Entry 1KEC (X-ray diffraction, 2.30 A resolution); this record covers chains A and B.

# Chain A
Name: Penicillin acylase alpha subunit
Source organism: Escherichia coli
Notes: EC 3.5.1.11
UniProt: P06875 (PAC_ECOLI); residues 0-208 here correspond to UniProt positions 26-234 (UniProt number = residue number + 26)
Chain sequence (209 residues; each row starts with the number of its first residue; numbering starts at 0):
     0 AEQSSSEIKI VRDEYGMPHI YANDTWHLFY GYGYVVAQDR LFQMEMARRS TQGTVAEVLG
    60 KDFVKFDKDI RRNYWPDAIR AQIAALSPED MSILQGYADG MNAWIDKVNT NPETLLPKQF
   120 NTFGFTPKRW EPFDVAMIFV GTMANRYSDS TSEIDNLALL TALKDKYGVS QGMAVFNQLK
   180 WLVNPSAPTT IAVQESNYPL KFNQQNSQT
Not modelled in the structure: 0-2
Construct notes: engineered mutation Tyr-146 (Phe172 in P06875)
Ion coordination: Ca2+: Glu-152 (shared with Asp-73(B), Val-75(B), Asp-76(B), Pro-205(B) of chain B)
Curated features (UniProtKB/Swiss-Prot):
  - binding site (Ca(2+)): Glu-152

# Chain B
Name: Penicillin acylase beta subunit
Source organism: Escherichia coli
Notes: EC 3.5.1.11
UniProt: P06875 (PAC_ECOLI); residues 1-557 here correspond to UniProt positions 290-846 (UniProt number = residue number + 289)
Chain sequence (557 residues; row label = number of the first residue in the row):
     1 SNMWVIGKSK AQDAKAIMVN GPQFGWYAPA YTYGIGLHGA GYDVTGNTPF AYPGLVFGHN
    61 GVISWGSTAG FGDDVDIFAE RLSAEKPGYY LHNGKWVKML SREETITVKN GQAETFTVWR
   121 TVHGNILQTD QTTQTAYAKS RAWDGKELAS LLAWTHQMKA KNWQEWTQQA AKQALTINWY
   181 YADVNGNIGY VHTGAYPDRQ SGHDPRLPVP GTGKWDWKGL LPFEMNPKVY NPQSGYIANW
   241 NNSPQKDYPA SDLFAFLWGG ADRVTEIDRL LEQKPRLTAD QAWDVIRQTS RQDLNLRLFL
   301 PTLQAATSGL TQSDPRRQLV ETLTRWDGIN LLNDDGKTWQ QPGSAILNVW LTSMLKRTVV
   361 AAVPMPFDKW YSASGYETTQ DGPTGSLNIS VGAKILYEAV QGDKSPIPQA VDLFAGKPQQ
   421 EVVLAALEDT WETLSKRYGN NVSNWKTPAM ALTFRANNFF GVPQAAAEET RHQAEYQNRG
   481 TENDMIVFSP TTSDRPVLAW DVVAPGQSGF IAPDGTVDKH YEDQLKMYEN FGRKSLWLTK
   541 QDVEAHKESQ EVLHVQR
Construct notes: engineered mutation Leu-148 (Val437 in P06875)
Ion coordination: Ca2+: Asp-73, Val-75, Asp-76, Pro-205, Asp-252 (shared with Glu-152(A) of chain A)
Ligand contacts: r-2-phenyl-proprionic acid (GRO): Ser-1, Pro-22, Gln-23, Phe-24, Phe-57, Ser-67, Thr-68, Ala-69, Phe-71, Ile-177, Asn-241
Curated features (UniProtKB/Swiss-Prot):
  - active site: Ser-1 (Nucleophile)
  - binding site (Ca(2+)): Asp-73, Val-75, Asp-76, Pro-205, Asp-252

# Interface between chain A and chain B
Pairs across the interface (353):
  Ser-5(A) with Leu-553(B); His-554(B); Val-555(B), hydrogen bond (backbone-backbone)
  Glu-6(A) with Val-552(B); Leu-553(B); His-554(B), salt bridge
  Ile-7(A) with Glu-551(B); Val-552(B); Leu-553(B), hydrogen bond (backbone-backbone)
  Lys-8(A) with Glu-551(B)
  Ile-9(A) with Gln-550(B); Glu-551(B), hydrogen bond (backbone-backbone)
  Val-10(A) with Val-543(B), hydrophobic; Lys-547(B); Ser-549(B)
  Arg-11(A) with Lys-547(B); Glu-548(B), hydrogen bond (backbone-backbone); Ser-549(B), hydrogen bond (backbone-backbone)
  Asp-12(A) with Trp-537(B); His-546(B); Glu-548(B)
  Glu-13(A) with His-520(B); His-546(B), salt bridge; Glu-548(B)
  Tyr-14(A) with Gln-507(B); His-520(B), hydrogen bond (backbone-side chain); Asp-523(B); Gln-524(B); Met-527(B); Lys-534(B)
  Gly-15(A) with Gln-507(B); His-520(B), hydrogen bond (backbone-side chain); Glu-548(B)
  Met-16(A) with Gly-34(B); Ile-35(B); Gly-36(B); Thr-45(B); Gly-46(B); Leu-536(B), hydrophobic
  Pro-17(A) with Tyr-33(B); Gly-34(B); Ile-35(B); Gly-36(B), hydrogen bond (backbone-backbone); Gln-507(B)
  His-18(A) with Gly-36(B); His-38(B), hydrogen bond; Trp-537(B); Val-543(B)
  Ile-19(A) with Ile-35(B), hydrophobic; Gly-36(B), hydrogen bond (backbone-backbone); Leu-37(B); His-38(B), hydrogen bond (backbone-backbone)
  Tyr-20(A) with His-38(B); Lys-540(B); Val-543(B)
  Ala-21(A) with His-38(B), hydrogen bond (backbone-backbone); Gly-39(B); Ala-40(B)
  Asn-22(A) with Ala-40(B)
  Asp-23(A) with Ala-40(B)
  Thr-24(A) with Ala-40(B)
  Trp-25(A) with Val-555(B), hydrophobic; Arg-557(B)
  His-26(A) with Val-555(B), hydrogen bond (side chain-backbone)
  Leu-27(A) with His-38(B); Gly-39(B); Tyr-42(B), hydrophobic
  Phe-28(A) with Pro-53(B); Thr-155(B)
  Tyr-29(A) with Leu-553(B), hydrophobic; Val-555(B)
  Tyr-31(A) with Tyr-33(B), hydrophobic; Ile-35(B); Leu-37(B), hydrophobic; Thr-48(B); Ala-51(B), hydrogen bond (side chain-backbone); Tyr-52(B), hydrogen bond (side chain-backbone); Pro-53(B)
  Tyr-33(A) with Glu-551(B); Leu-553(B), hydrophobic
  Val-34(A) with Tyr-33(B), hydrogen bond (backbone-side chain)
  Val-35(A) with Tyr-33(B), hydrogen bond (backbone-side chain); Ala-51(B), hydrophobic
  Gln-37(A) with Glu-551(B)
  Asp-38(A) with Tyr-33(B), hydrogen bond; Gln-507(B), hydrogen bond; Ser-508(B); Gly-509(B), hydrogen bond (backbone-backbone); Phe-510(B)
  Arg-39(A) with Ala-30(B), hydrogen bond (side chain-backbone); Thr-32(B), hydrogen bond (side chain-backbone); Tyr-33(B); Gly-506(B), hydrogen bond (side chain-backbone); Gln-507(B), hydrogen bond (side chain-backbone); Gly-509(B)
  Phe-41(A) with Gln-464(B); Ala-465(B)
  Gln-42(A) with Pro-29(B); Ala-30(B), hydrogen bond (side chain-backbone); Gln-464(B), hydrogen bond
  Met-43(A) with Phe-50(B)
  Met-45(A) with Val-462(B), hydrophobic; Pro-463(B)
  Ala-46(A) with Phe-50(B), hydrophobic
  Ser-49(A) with Asn-458(B), hydrogen bond; Phe-460(B); Val-462(B)
  Thr-50(A) with Phe-460(B)
  Val-54(A) with Val-462(B), hydrophobic
  Ala-55(A) with Thr-107(B); Val-108(B); Lys-109(B), hydrogen bond (backbone-backbone)
  Glu-56(A) with Thr-107(B), hydrogen bond (backbone-backbone); Lys-109(B)
  Val-57(A) with Lys-109(B)
  Leu-58(A) with Pro-463(B)
  Gly-59(A) with Val-108(B); Lys-109(B)
  Lys-60(A) with Val-108(B)
  Phe-62(A) with Gly-461(B)
  Val-63(A) with Val-108(B), hydrophobic; Glu-114(B)
  Phe-65(A) with Phe-460(B), hydrophobic; Val-462(B), hydrophobic
  Asp-66(A) with Ile-106(B)
  Lys-67(A) with Ile-106(B); Glu-114(B), salt bridge; Phe-116(B)
  Arg-70(A) with Arg-102(B), hydrogen bond (backbone-side chain); Glu-104(B), salt bridge; Thr-105(B), hydrogen bond (side chain-backbone); Ile-106(B)
  Arg-71(A) with Phe-116(B); Val-118(B); Asn-125(B); Gln-128(B), hydrogen bond
  Asn-72(A) with Asn-125(B); Lys-139(B); Arg-141(B), hydrogen bond (backbone-side chain)
  Tyr-73(A) with Arg-102(B), hydrogen bond (backbone-side chain); Asn-125(B)
  Trp-74(A) with Leu-100(B), hydrophobic; Ser-101(B); Arg-102(B); Val-118(B); Arg-120(B); Asn-125(B)
  Pro-75(A) with Arg-102(B)
  Ile-78(A) with Glu-147(B)
  Gln-81(A) with Gly-145(B), hydrogen bond (side chain-backbone); Lys-146(B); Glu-147(B); Leu-148(B)
  Ile-82(A) with Leu-148(B), hydrophobic
  Leu-85(A) with Leu-152(B), hydrophobic
  Asp-89(A) with Leu-152(B); His-156(B), salt bridge
  Ser-91(A) with Arg-557(B), hydrogen bond
  Ile-92(A) with Pro-53(B), hydrophobic; Leu-152(B), hydrophobic
  Leu-93(A) with Leu-148(B), hydrophobic
  Gln-94(A) with Arg-557(B)
  Tyr-96(A) with Ala-51(B), hydrogen bond (side chain-backbone)
  Pro-111(A) with Pro-513(B)
  Glu-112(A) with Pro-513(B)
  Thr-113(A) with Pro-513(B)
  Leu-114(A) with Phe-510(B)
  Leu-115(A) with Pro-513(B)
  Pro-116(A) with Phe-510(B), hydrophobic; Ile-511(B)
  Lys-117(A) with Ile-511(B), hydrogen bond (backbone-backbone); Ala-512(B)
  Gln-118(A) with Glu-469(B), hydrogen bond; Gly-509(B); Ile-511(B)
  Phe-122(A) with Ala-465(B)
  Ile-137(A) with Phe-50(B), hydrophobic
  Phe-138(A) with Tyr-52(B), hydrophobic; Glu-147(B); Leu-151(B), hydrophobic; Trp-154(B), hydrophobic; Leu-175(B), hydrophobic
  Val-139(A) with Glu-147(B)
  Gly-140(A) with Phe-459(B); Phe-460(B)
  Thr-141(A) with Tyr-31(B); Phe-50(B); Tyr-52(B), hydrogen bond; Phe-459(B)
  Met-142(A) with Tyr-52(B); Trp-154(B), hydrophobic; Leu-175(B), hydrophobic
  Ala-143(A) with Trp-143(B); Leu-175(B), hydrophobic
  Asn-144(A) with Arg-141(B); Trp-143(B)
  Arg-145(A) with Phe-24(B), hydrogen bond (side chain-backbone); Tyr-27(B), hydrogen bond; Tyr-31(B), hydrogen bond; Phe-459(B)
  Tyr-146(A) with Phe-24(B)
  Ser-147(A) with Asp-74(B), hydrogen bond; Val-75(B); Trp-143(B), hydrogen bond (backbone-side chain); Leu-175(B); Thr-176(B), hydrogen bond (side chain-backbone)
  Asp-148(A) with Lys-139(B), salt bridge; Arg-141(B), salt bridge; Trp-143(B)
  Ser-149(A) with Leu-253(B)
  Thr-150(A) with Val-75(B); Ile-77(B); Asp-252(B), hydrogen bond; Leu-253(B)
  Ser-151(A) with Asp-252(B), hydrogen bond (backbone-side chain); Leu-253(B); Phe-254(B), hydrogen bond (side chain-backbone)
  Glu-152(A) with Val-75(B); Asp-76(B); Ile-77(B), hydrogen bond (side chain-backbone); Pro-205(B); Arg-206(B); Leu-207(B); Pro-208(B); Asp-252(B)
  Ile-153(A) with Ile-77(B), hydrophobic; Leu-127(B), hydrophobic; Asp-130(B); Tyr-137(B), hydrophobic
  Asp-154(A) with Phe-254(B); Trp-370(B)
  Asn-155(A) with Arg-206(B), hydrogen bond (side chain-backbone); Leu-207(B); Asp-252(B), hydrogen bond (side chain-backbone); Phe-254(B)
  Leu-156(A) with Leu-207(B); Pro-208(B)
  Ala-157(A) with Phe-367(B)
  Leu-158(A) with Phe-367(B), hydrophobic; Trp-370(B), hydrophobic; Tyr-371(B)
  Leu-159(A) with Leu-207(B), hydrophobic
  Ala-161(A) with Pro-364(B), hydrophobic; Phe-367(B), hydrophobic
  Leu-162(A) with Pro-364(B)
  Lys-165(A) with Pro-364(B)
  Tyr-166(A) with Ala-362(B), hydrogen bond (side chain-backbone); Val-411(B), hydrophobic
  Gln-170(A) with Ala-410(B), hydrogen bond (side chain-backbone)
  Ala-173(A) with Ala-410(B), hydrophobic
  Val-174(A) with Ala-410(B); Val-411(B), hydrophobic
  Phe-175(A) with Arg-206(B)
  Asn-176(A) with Arg-206(B), hydrogen bond
  Gln-177(A) with Ile-407(B); Pro-408(B); Gln-409(B), hydrogen bond; Ala-410(B), hydrogen bond (side chain-backbone); Val-411(B), hydrogen bond (side chain-backbone); Leu-413(B)
  Leu-178(A) with Leu-257(B); Val-359(B), hydrophobic; Val-363(B), hydrophobic; Tyr-371(B); Ile-395(B)
  Lys-179(A) with Arg-206(B), hydrogen bond (backbone-side chain); Ser-251(B), hydrogen bond (side chain-backbone); Asp-252(B); Leu-253(B), hydrogen bond (side chain-backbone); Phe-256(B), hydrogen bond (side chain-backbone); Leu-257(B)
  Trp-180(A) with Leu-257(B), hydrophobic; Trp-258(B), hydrogen bond (side chain-backbone); Gly-259(B); Glu-398(B); Ile-407(B), hydrophobic
  Leu-181(A) with Arg-206(B); Pro-249(B)
  Val-182(A) with Asp-247(B); Tyr-248(B); Pro-249(B), hydrophobic
  Asn-183(A) with Trp-258(B); Gly-259(B); Gly-260(B); Glu-398(B), hydrogen bond; Pro-406(B); Ile-407(B)
  Pro-184(A) with Pro-406(B), hydrophobic
  Ser-185(A) with Gly-260(B), hydrogen bond (side chain-backbone); Glu-398(B); Pro-406(B)
  Ala-186(A) with Trp-258(B); Gly-259(B)
  Pro-187(A) with Asn-242(B), hydrogen bond (backbone-side chain); Ser-243(B); Gly-259(B); Asp-262(B); Val-264(B), hydrophobic; Thr-265(B)
  Thr-188(A) with Asn-242(B); Ser-243(B); Pro-244(B); Gln-245(B); Lys-246(B)
  Thr-189(A) with Tyr-190(B); Ile-237(B); Ala-238(B), hydrogen bond (side chain-backbone); Asn-239(B), hydrogen bond; Asn-242(B), hydrogen bond; Ser-243(B), hydrogen bond (backbone-backbone); Pro-244(B), hydrogen bond (backbone-backbone)
  Ile-190(A) with Tyr-190(B), hydrophobic; Pro-227(B); Lys-228(B); Val-229(B), hydrophobic; Pro-244(B), hydrogen bond (backbone-backbone)
  Val-192(A) with Lys-246(B)
  Gln-193(A) with Gln-233(B)
  Glu-194(A) with Val-229(B); Pro-232(B); Gln-233(B), hydrogen bond (side chain-backbone)
  Ser-195(A) with Gln-245(B), hydrogen bond
  Asn-196(A) with Gln-245(B); Lys-246(B); Asp-247(B), hydrogen bond
  Tyr-197(A) with Leu-221(B); Met-225(B); Gln-245(B), hydrogen bond (backbone-side chain); Lys-246(B), hydrogen bond (backbone-backbone); Asp-247(B); Tyr-248(B), hydrophobic; Pro-249(B)
  Pro-198(A) with Met-225(B)
  Leu-199(A) with Leu-221(B), hydrophobic; Met-225(B), hydrophobic
  Phe-201(A) with Arg-199(B); Pro-205(B), hydrophobic; Pro-249(B), hydrophobic
  Asn-202(A) with Gly-202(B); Asp-204(B); Pro-205(B)
  Gln-203(A) with Asp-204(B); Arg-206(B), hydrogen bond (backbone-side chain)
  Gln-204(A) with Asp-204(B), hydrogen bond (backbone-side chain)
  Asn-205(A) with Asp-204(B), hydrogen bond (backbone-side chain); Leu-207(B)
  Ser-206(A) with Gly-202(B)
  Gln-207(A) with Gly-202(B), hydrogen bond (backbone-backbone); Asp-204(B), hydrogen bond (side chain-backbone); Leu-207(B), hydrogen bond (side chain-backbone); Pro-208(B), hydrogen bond (side chain-backbone); Val-209(B); Trp-215(B)
Interface residues without a listed pair, chain A (143 interface residues in all): Ser-3, Gly-52, Ile-69, Val-134, Ala-135, Met-172
Interface residues without a listed pair, chain B (165 interface residues in all): Gln-23, Trp-119, Ile-126, Ala-149, Ser-150, Ile-177, His-203, Pro-210, Ala-250, Lys-394, Ala-466, Val-503, Gly-515, Gln-556
Interface features reported in the paper:
  - specific contacts: Gln-23(B)/Tyr-146(A) (water-mediated contact)

# Overview
Chain A and chain B form an interface of 143 and 165 residues respectively, with 84 hydrogen bonds and 7 salt
bridges. Among the polar pairs are Glu-6(A)/His-554(B), Glu-13(A)/His-546(B) and Lys-67(A)/Glu-114(B). The
paper describes a water-mediated contact between Gln-23(B) and Tyr-146(A).
Chain A is Penicillin acylase alpha subunit and chain B is Penicillin acylase beta subunit, both from
Escherichia coli; the structure, Penicillin acylase mutant with phenyl proprionic acid, was determined by
X-ray diffraction (same publication as 1JX9, 1K5Q, 1K5S and 1K7D).
